Entry 8A8W (electron microscopy, 4.29 A resolution (low resolution: residue-level contacts below are approximate; hydrogen-bond / salt-bridge calls are withheld)); this record covers chains B and G of the 7 polymer chains in the assembly.

Chain B:
Protein: ATP-dependent Clp protease ATP-binding subunit ClpC1
Organism: Mycobacterium tuberculosis
Notes: EC 3.4.-.-
UniProtKB: P9WPC9 (CLPC1_MYCTU); residues 1-848 here = UniProt positions 1-848
Chain sequence (856 residues; numbered 1 to 856; the number before each row is that of its first residue):
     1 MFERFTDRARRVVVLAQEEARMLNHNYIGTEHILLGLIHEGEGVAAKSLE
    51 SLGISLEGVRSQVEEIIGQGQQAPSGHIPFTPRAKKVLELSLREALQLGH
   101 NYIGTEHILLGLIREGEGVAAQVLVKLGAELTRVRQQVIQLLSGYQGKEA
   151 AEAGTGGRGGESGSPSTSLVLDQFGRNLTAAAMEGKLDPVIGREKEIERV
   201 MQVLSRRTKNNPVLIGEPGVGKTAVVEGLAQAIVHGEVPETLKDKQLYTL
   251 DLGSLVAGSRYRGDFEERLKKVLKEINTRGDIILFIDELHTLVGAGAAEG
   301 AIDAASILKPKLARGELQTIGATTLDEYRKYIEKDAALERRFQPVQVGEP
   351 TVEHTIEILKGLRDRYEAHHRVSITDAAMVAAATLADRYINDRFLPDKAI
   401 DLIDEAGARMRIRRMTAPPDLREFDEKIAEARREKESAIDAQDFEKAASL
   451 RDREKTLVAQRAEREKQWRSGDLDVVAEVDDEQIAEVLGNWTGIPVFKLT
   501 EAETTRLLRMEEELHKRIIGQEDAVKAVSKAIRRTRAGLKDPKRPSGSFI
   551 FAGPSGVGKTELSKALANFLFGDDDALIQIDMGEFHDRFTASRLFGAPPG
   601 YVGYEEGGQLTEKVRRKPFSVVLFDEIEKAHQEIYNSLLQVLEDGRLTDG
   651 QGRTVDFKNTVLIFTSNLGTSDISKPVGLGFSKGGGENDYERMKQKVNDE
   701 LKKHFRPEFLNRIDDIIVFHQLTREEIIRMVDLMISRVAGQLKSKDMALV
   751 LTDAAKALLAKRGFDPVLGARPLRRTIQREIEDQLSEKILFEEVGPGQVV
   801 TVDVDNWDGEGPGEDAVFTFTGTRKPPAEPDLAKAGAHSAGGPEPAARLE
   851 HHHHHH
Unresolved in the structure: 1-167, 416-475, 669-689, 809-813, 822-856
Differences from the reference sequence: expression tag (849-856)
Ligand contacts:
  - ADP (adenosine-5'-diphosphate), molecule 1: D188, P189, V190, I191, R193, P218, G219, V220, G221, K222, T223, A224, I358, L362, P396, D397, I400
  - ADP, molecule 2: R314, R340, R341
  - ADP, molecule 3: R517, I518, I519, P554, S555, G556, V557, G558, K559, T560, E561, T665, N667, M730, L733, A770, R771, R774
Swiss-Prot annotation at these positions:
  - binding site (ATP): G216 to T223, G553 to T560
From the paper describing this entry:
  - mutagenesis - F444A: increased catalytic activity (ATPase activity)
  - mutagenesis - F444A: unchanged catalytic activity on FITC-casein
  - mutagenesis - F444A: unchanged catalytic activity on GFPssra

Chain G:
Protein: Bound polypeptide
Organism: Mycobacterium tuberculosis
Chain sequence (25 residues; row label = number of the first residue in the row; X marks 25 residues of unknown identity (built as UNK)):
     1 XXXXXXXXXXXXXXXXXXXXXXXXX

Interface between chain B and chain G:
Chain B side of the interface, 10 residues: R260, Y261, R262, A297, A298, E299, F589, G600, Y601, V602

Summary:
No residue of chain B is in contact with chain G. Ligands of chain B: 3 copies of ADP. From UniProt: 16
ATP-binding residues on chain B. The paper reports that F444A of chain B increases catalytic activity (ATPase
activity); F444A of chain B leaves catalytic activity on FITC-casein unchanged.
Here chain B is ATP-dependent Clp protease ATP-binding subunit ClpC1 and chain G is Bound polypeptide, both
from Mycobacterium tuberculosis. Entry 8A8W (Mycobacterium tuberculosis ClpC1 hexamer structure bound to the
natural product antibiotic Ecumycin (class 1)) was determined by electron microscopy (same publication as 8A8U
and 8A8V).
